Entry 4H63 (X-ray diffraction, 3.40 A resolution); this record covers chains F and V of the 6 polymer chains in the assembly.

Chain F:
Molecule: Mediator of RNA polymerase II transcription subunit 6
Source organism: Schizosaccharomyces pombe
Reference sequence: Q9US45 (MED6_SCHPO); residues 1-180 here = UniProt positions 1-180
Sequence (183 residues; row label = number of the first residue in the row; numbers below 1 keep their minus sign (Gly-2 is residue -2)):
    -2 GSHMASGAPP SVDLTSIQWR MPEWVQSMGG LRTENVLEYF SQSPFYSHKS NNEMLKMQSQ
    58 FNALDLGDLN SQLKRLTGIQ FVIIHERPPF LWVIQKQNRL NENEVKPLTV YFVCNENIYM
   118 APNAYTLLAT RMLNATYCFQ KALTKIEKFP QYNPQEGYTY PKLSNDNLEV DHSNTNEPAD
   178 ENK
Not modelled in the structure: -2 to 9, 53-65, 159-180
Construct notes: expression tag (-2 to 0)

Chain V:
Molecule: Mediator of RNA polymerase II transcription subunit 22
Source organism: Schizosaccharomyces pombe
Reference sequence: O14010 (MED22_SCHPO); numbering as in UniProt (aligned over 2-136)
Sequence (135 residues; numbered 2 to 136; the number before each row is that of its first residue):
     2 SSDSFQRQLV QRTNTLNSSI DNATLTILSR FQDILDIAIN EGKDKYTVAP EVYQIECHTV
    62 SMVRAVEQLL DVSRQIKSYW LTNSLSTSFP TVDYSEPDLE KVKRTLTKLQ NHLLEVSLIE
   122 PEASETTEAP TVSDT
Not modelled in the structure: 2-4, 122-136

Interface between chain F and chain V:
Contacting residue pairs (29; chain F residue first):
  Tyr122(F) with Asp45(V), hydrogen bond; Thr48(V)
  Ala126(F) with Tyr47(V)
  Thr127(F) with Tyr47(V)
  Met129(F) with Pro51(V), hydrophobic
  Leu130(F) with Lys46(V); Tyr47(V), hydrophobic; Ala50(V), hydrophobic
  Thr133(F) with Ala50(V); Pro51(V); Tyr54(V)
  Phe136(F) with Tyr54(V), hydrophobic
  Gln137(F) with Ala50(V); Val53(V); Tyr54(V), hydrogen bond (side chain-backbone)
  Leu140(F) with Tyr54(V), hydrophobic; Glu57(V); Cys58(V), hydrophobic; Val61(V), hydrophobic
  Thr141(F) with Glu57(V)
  Glu144(F) with Glu57(V); Val61(V)
  Tyr149(F) with Glu68(V), hydrogen bond (side chain-backbone); Leu71(V); Asp72(V), hydrogen bond
  Pro151(F) with Asp72(V); Arg75(V)
  Tyr155(F) with Arg65(V); Glu68(V), hydrogen bond
Other interface residues (no listed pair), chain F (16 interface residues in all): Thr123, Gln152

Summary:
Chain F and chain V each contribute 16 residues to their interface; the contacts include 5 hydrogen bonds.
Among the polar pairs are Tyr122(F)-Asp45(V), Gln137(F)-Tyr54(V) and Tyr149(F)-Glu68(V).
Here chain F is Mediator of RNA polymerase II transcription subunit 6 and chain V is Mediator of RNA
polymerase II transcription subunit 22, both from Schizosaccharomyces pombe. Entry 4H63 (Structure of the
Schizosaccharomyces pombe Mediator head module) was determined by X-ray diffraction, deposited together with
4H61 and 4H62.
